PDB entry 8G70 | electron microscopy, 3.40 A resolution | chains B and H of the 12 polymer chains in the assembly

Chain B:
Protein: Spike glycoprotein
From: Severe acute respiratory syndrome coronavirus 2
UniProt: P0DTC2 (SPIKE_SARS2); residue numbers follow UniProt; this construct covers 14-1211
Chain sequence (1234 residues; numbered 14 to 1247; the number before each row is that of its first residue):
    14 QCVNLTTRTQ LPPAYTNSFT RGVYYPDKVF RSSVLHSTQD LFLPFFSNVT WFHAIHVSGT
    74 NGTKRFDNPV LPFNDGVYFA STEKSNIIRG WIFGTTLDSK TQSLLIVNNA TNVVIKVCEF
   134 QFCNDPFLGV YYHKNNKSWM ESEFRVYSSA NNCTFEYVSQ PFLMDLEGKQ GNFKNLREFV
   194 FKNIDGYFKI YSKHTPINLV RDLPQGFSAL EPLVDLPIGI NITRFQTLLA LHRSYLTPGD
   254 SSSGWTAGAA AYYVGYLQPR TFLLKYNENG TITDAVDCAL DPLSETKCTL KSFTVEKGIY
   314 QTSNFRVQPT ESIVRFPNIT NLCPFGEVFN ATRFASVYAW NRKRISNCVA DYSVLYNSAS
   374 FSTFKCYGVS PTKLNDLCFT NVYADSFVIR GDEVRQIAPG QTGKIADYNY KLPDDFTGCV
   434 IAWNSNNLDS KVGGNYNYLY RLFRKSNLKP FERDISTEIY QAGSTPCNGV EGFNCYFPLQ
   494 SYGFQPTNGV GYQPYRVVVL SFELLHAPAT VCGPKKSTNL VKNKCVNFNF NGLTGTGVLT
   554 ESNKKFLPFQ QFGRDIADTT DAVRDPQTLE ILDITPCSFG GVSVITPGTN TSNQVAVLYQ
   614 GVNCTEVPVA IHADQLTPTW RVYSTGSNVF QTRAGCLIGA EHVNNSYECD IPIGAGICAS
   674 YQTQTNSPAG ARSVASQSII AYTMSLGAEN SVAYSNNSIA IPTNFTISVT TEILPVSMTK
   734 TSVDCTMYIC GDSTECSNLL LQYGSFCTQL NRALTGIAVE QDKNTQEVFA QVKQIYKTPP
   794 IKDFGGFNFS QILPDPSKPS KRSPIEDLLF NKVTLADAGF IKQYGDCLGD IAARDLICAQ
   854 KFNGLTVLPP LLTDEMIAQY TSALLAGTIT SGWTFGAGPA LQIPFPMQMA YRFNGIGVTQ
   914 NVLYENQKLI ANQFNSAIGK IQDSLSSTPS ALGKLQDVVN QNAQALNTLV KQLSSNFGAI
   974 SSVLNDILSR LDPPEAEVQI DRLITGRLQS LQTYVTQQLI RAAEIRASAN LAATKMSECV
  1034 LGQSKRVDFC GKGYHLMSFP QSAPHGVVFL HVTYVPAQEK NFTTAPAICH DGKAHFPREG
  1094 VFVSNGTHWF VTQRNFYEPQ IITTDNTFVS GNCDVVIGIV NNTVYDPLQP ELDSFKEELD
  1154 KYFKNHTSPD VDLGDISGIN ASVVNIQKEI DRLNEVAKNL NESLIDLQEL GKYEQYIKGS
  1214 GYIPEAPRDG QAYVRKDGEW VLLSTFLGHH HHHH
Disordered / not traced: 181-183, 626-631, 677-688, 828-853, 1148-1247
Construct notes: conflict Gly614 (Asp in P0DTC2), Ala682 (Arg in P0DTC2), Gly683 (Arg in P0DTC2), Pro817 (Phe in P0DTC2), Pro892 (Ala in P0DTC2), Pro899 (Ala in P0DTC2), Pro942 (Ala in P0DTC2), Pro986 (Lys in P0DTC2), Pro987 (Val in P0DTC2); expression tag (1212-1247)
UniProt features mapped onto this chain:
  - region: Asn280 to Cys301 (Putative superantigen), Arg403 to Asp405 (Integrin-binding motif), Asn448 to Phe456 (Immunodominant HLA epitope recognized by the CD8+), Pro681, Ala684 (Putative superantigen), Ser816 to Tyr837 (Fusion peptide 1), Lys835 to Phe855 (Fusion peptide 2), Asp1163 to Glu1202 (Heptad repeat 2)
  - site (Cleavage): Arg685, Ser686, Arg815, Ser816
  - glycosylation: Asn17 (N-linked (GlcNAc...) (complex) asparagine), Asn61 (N-linked (GlcNAc...) (hybrid) asparagine), Asn74 (N-linked (GlcNAc...) (complex) asparagine), Asn122 (N-linked (GlcNAc...) (hybrid) asparagine), Asn149 (N-linked (GlcNAc...) (complex) asparagine), Asn165 (N-linked (GlcNAc...) (complex) asparagine), Asn234 (N-linked (GlcNAc...) (high mannose) asparagine), Asn282 (N-linked (GlcNAc...) (complex) asparagine), Thr323 (O-linked (GalNAc) threonine), Ser325 (O-linked (HexNAc...) serine), Asn331 (N-linked (GlcNAc...) (complex) asparagine), Asn343 (N-linked (GlcNAc...) (complex) asparagine), Asn603 (N-linked (GlcNAc...) (hybrid) asparagine), Asn616 (N-linked (GlcNAc...) (complex) asparagine), Asn657 (N-linked (GlcNAc...) (complex) asparagine), Thr676 (O-linked (GlcNAc...) threonine), Thr678 (O-linked (GlcNAc...) threonine), Asn709 (N-linked (GlcNAc...) (high mannose) asparagine), Asn717 (N-linked (GlcNAc...) (hybrid) asparagine), Asn801 (N-linked (GlcNAc...) (hybrid) asparagine) and 6 more in UniProt
  - natural variant: Leu18 (L18F: In strain: Beta/B.1.351, Gamma/P.1 and 1 more), Thr19 (T19I: In strain: Omicron/BQ.1.1, Omicron/XBB.1.5 and 1 more; T19R: In strain: Delta/B.1.617.2, Omicron/BA.2 and 4 more), Thr20 (T20N: In strain: Gamma/P.1), Leu24 to Ala27 (sequence variant, change not given here; In strain: Omicron/BA.2, Omicron/BA.2.12.1 and 6 more), Pro26 (P26S: In strain: Gamma/P.1), Gln52 (Q52H: In strain: Omicron/EG.5.1), Ala67 (A67V: In strain: Eta/B.1.525, Omicron/BA.1), His69 to Val70 (deletion: In strain: Alpha/B.1.1.7, Eta/B.1.525 and 5 more), Gly75 (G75V: In strain: Lambda/C.37), Thr76 (T76I: In strain: Lambda/C.37), Asp80 (D80A: In strain: Beta/B.1.351), Val83 (V83A: In strain: Omicron/XBB.1.5, Omicron/EG.5.1), 80 further natural variant entries in UniProt
  - mutagenesis: His69 to Val70 (Increased incorporation of cleaved spike into virions), Asn121 (N121Q: Partial loss of biliverdin affinity), Arg190 (R190K: Partial loss of biliverdin affinity), Asn234 (N234Q: Increased resistance to neutralizing antibodies), Asn331 (N331Q: Reduced viral infectivity), Asn343 (N343Q: Reduced viral infectivity), Leu452 (L452R: Increased resistance to neutralizing antibodies. Decreases HLA binding to NF9 epitope. Increased binding affinity to human ACE2), Tyr453 (Y453F: Decreased HLA binding to NF9 epitope. Increased binding affinity to human ACE2), Ala475 (A475V: Increased resistance to neutralizing antibodies), Val483 (V483A: Increased resistance to neutralizing antibodies), Glu484 (E484D: Increased replication in human TMEM106B overexpressing cells), Phe490 (F490L: Increased resistance to neutralizing antibodies and human covalescent sera neutralization), 11 further mutagenesis entries in UniProt
Cystine bridges: Cys15-Cys136, Cys131-Cys166, Cys291-Cys301, Cys336-Cys361, Cys379-Cys432, Cys391-Cys525, Cys480-Cys488, Cys538-Cys590, Cys617-Cys649, Cys662-Cys671, Cys738-Cys760, Cys743-Cys749, Cys1032-Cys1043, Cys1082-Cys1126
Glycans and other covalent adducts: N-acetylglucosamine (NAG) linked to Asn17, Asn61, Asn74, Asn122, Asn149, Asn165, Asn234, Asn282, Asn331, Asn343, Asn603, Asn616, Asn657, Asn709, Asn717, Asn801, Asn1074, Asn1098, Asn1134

Chain H:
Protein: Nanosota-5
From: Vicugna pacos
Chain sequence (137 residues; row label = number of the first residue in the row; numbers below 1 keep their minus sign (Met-1 is residue -1)):
    -1 MAQVQLQESG GGLVQAGGSL RLSCAASESI FRMELMEWYH QAPGKQRELV ATINRCGSTN
    59 YSDSVKGRFI ISSDNAKNSV YLQMNSLKDE DTAVYSCHAR TWTSYWGRGT QVTVSSGGQH
   119 HHHHHGAYPY DVPDYAS
Disordered / not traced: -1 to 0, 115-135
Cystine bridges: Cys22-Cys95
Residues lining bound ligands: N-acetylglucosamine (NAG; 2-acetamido-2-deoxy-beta-D-glucopyranose): Ile28, Asn73, Ala74, Lys75, Asn76

Chain B / chain H interface:
Pairs across the interface (25):
  Tyr28(B) - Asn73(H)  hydrogen bond (backbone-backbone)
  Asn30(B) - Phe29(H)
  Phe59(B) - Arg53(H)
  Leu293(B) - Arg30(H)
  Asp294(B) - Trp100(H)
  Pro295(B) - Trp100(H)
  Gln607(B) - Arg98(H)
  Gln607(B) - Trp100(H)
  Val608(B) - Trp100(H)  hydrogen bond (backbone-backbone)
  Val610(B) - Trp100(H)  hydrophobic
  Arg634(B) - Trp100(H)
  Val635(B) - Tyr103(H)
  Tyr636(B) - Glu26(H)
  Tyr636(B) - Tyr103(H)
  Thr638(B) - Gln1(H)
  Thr638(B) - Val2(H)
  Thr638(B) - Gln3(H)
  Thr638(B) - Trp104(H)
  Gly639(B) - Thr101(H)
  Gly639(B) - Ser102(H)
  Gly639(B) - Tyr103(H)
  Gly652(B) - Thr101(H)
  Ser689(B) - Arg45(H)  hydrogen bond
  Ser689(B) - Trp104(H)
  Gln690(B) - Ser102(H)
Also at the interface, not in a pair above, chain B (21 interface residues in all): Ala27, Phe32, Gln218, Asn606
Also at the interface, not in a pair above, chain H (17 interface residues in all): Cys54, Ala74

Overview:
The interface between chain B and chain H involves 21 residues on one side and 17 on the other, with 3
hydrogen bonds. Polar pairs include Ser689(B)-Arg45(H), Tyr28(B)-Asn73(H) and Val608(B)-Trp100(H). Ligands of
chain H: N-acetylglucosamine.
Here chain B is Spike glycoprotein (Severe acute respiratory syndrome coronavirus 2) and chain H is Nanosota-5
(Vicugna pacos). Entry 8G70 (SARS-CoV-2 spike/nanobody mixture complex) was determined by electron microscopy.
